1VRH - chains 2 and 3 of the 4 polymer chains in the assembly; structure by X-ray diffraction, 3.00 A resolution.

# Chain 2
Molecule: Rhinovirus 14
From: Human rhinovirus 14
UniProtKB: P03303 (POLG_HRV14); residues 1-262 here correspond to UniProt positions 69-330 (UniProt number = residue number + 68)
Chain sequence (262 residues; each row starts with the number of its first residue):
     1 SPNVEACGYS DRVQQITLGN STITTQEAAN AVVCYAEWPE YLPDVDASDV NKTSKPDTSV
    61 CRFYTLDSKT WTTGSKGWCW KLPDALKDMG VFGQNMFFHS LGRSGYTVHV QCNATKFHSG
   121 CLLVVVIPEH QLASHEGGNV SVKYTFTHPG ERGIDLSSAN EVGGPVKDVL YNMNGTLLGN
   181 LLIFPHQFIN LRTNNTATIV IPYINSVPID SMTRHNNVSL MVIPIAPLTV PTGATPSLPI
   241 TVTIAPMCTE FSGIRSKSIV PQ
Not modelled in the structure: 1-7
Construct notes: engineered mutation Leu-170 (Ile239 in P03303)

# Chain 3
Molecule: Rhinovirus 14
From: Human rhinovirus 14
Notes: engineered mutation(s): I(2 170)L
UniProtKB: P03303 (POLG_HRV14); residues 1-236 here correspond to UniProt positions 331-566 (UniProt number = residue number + 330)
Chain sequence (236 residues; numbered 1 to 236; the number before each row is that of its first residue):
     1 GLPTTTLPGS GQFLTTDDRQ SPSALPNYEP TPRIHIPGKV HNLLEIIQVD TLIPMNNTHT
    61 KDEVNSYLIP LNANRQNEQV FGTNLFIGDG VFKTTLLGEI VQYYTHWSGS LRFSLMYTGP
   121 ALSSAKLILA YTPPGARGPQ DRREAMLGTH VVWDIGLQST IVMTIPWTSG VQFRYTDPDT
   181 YTSAGFLSCW YQTSLILPPE TTGQVYLLSF ISACPDFKLR LMKDTQTISQ TVALTE

# Chain 2 / chain 3 interface
Contacting residue pairs - 61 pairs, chain 2 then chain 3:
  Arg-12(2) with Leu-157(3)
  Tyr-35(2) with Pro-37(3), hydrophobic; Gly-38(3)
  Glu-37(2) with His-35(3), salt bridge; Pro-37(3)
  Asp-46(2) with Ile-34(3); His-35(3), hydrogen bond (side chain-backbone)
  Lys-116(2) with Pro-120(3); Ala-121(3), hydrogen bond (backbone-backbone); Leu-122(3), hydrogen bond (backbone-backbone)
  Phe-117(2) with Pro-120(3); Leu-122(3), hydrophobic; Pro-199(3); Thr-201(3)
  His-118(2) with Pro-120(3)
  Ser-119(2) with Thr-118(3)
  Gly-120(2) with Thr-118(3)
  Asn-139(2) with Glu-236(3), hydrogen bond (side chain-backbone)
  Leu-170(2) with Asp-62(3); Glu-63(3); Val-64(3); Tyr-67(3), hydrophobic
  Tyr-171(2) with Asp-62(3), hydrogen bond
  Leu-177(2) with Thr-94(3)
  Leu-178(2) with Val-64(3), hydrophobic
  Gly-179(2) with Thr-51(3); Leu-52(3), hydrogen bond (backbone-backbone); Tyr-67(3), hydrogen bond (backbone-side chain)
  Asn-180(2) with Thr-51(3); Thr-94(3), hydrogen bond (side chain-backbone); Thr-95(3); Leu-96(3), hydrogen bond (side chain-backbone)
  Leu-182(2) with Val-49(3); Asp-50(3); Thr-51(3); Leu-52(3), hydrophobic; Phe-210(3), hydrophobic
  Ile-183(2) with Val-49(3), hydrophobic; Leu-96(3), hydrophobic
  Asn-190(2) with Met-116(3); Tyr-117(3), hydrogen bond (side chain-backbone); Thr-118(3)
  Arg-192(2) with Tyr-117(3); Gly-119(3), hydrogen bond (side chain-backbone); Pro-120(3); Ala-121(3); Gly-156(3), hydrogen bond (side chain-backbone)
  Thr-193(2) with Ser-159(3)
  Ile-204(2) with Pro-37(3), hydrophobic
  Asn-205(2) with Ile-36(3)
  Ser-206(2) with Ile-34(3)
  Val-207(2) with Ile-34(3)
  Pro-208(2) with Ile-34(3)
  Ile-225(2) with Val-64(3); Leu-68(3)
  Ala-226(2) with Leu-68(3), hydrophobic; Thr-118(3)
  Pro-227(2) with Leu-68(3); Tyr-206(3), hydrophobic
  Pro-231(2) with Glu-200(3)
  Thr-232(2) with Glu-200(3), hydrogen bond (backbone-backbone)
Other interface residues (no listed pair), chain 2 (37 interface residues in all): Cys-121, Val-169, Phe-188, Pro-202, Tyr-203, Thr-229
Other interface residues (no listed pair), chain 3 (39 interface residues in all): Arg-33, Ile-46, Ile-155, Pro-198, Thr-202, Leu-208

# Overview
Chain 2 and chain 3 form an interface of 37 and 39 residues respectively, with 13 hydrogen bonds and 1 salt
bridge. Polar contacts include Glu-37(2)/His-35(3), Asp-46(2)/His-35(3) and Asn-139(2)/Glu-236(3).
Here chain 2 is Rhinovirus 14 and chain 3 is Rhinovirus 14, both from Human rhinovirus 14. Entry 1VRH
(HRV14/sdz 880-061 complex) was determined by X-ray diffraction.
